Entry 4AVW (X-ray diffraction, 2.15 A resolution); this record covers chain A.

== Chain A ==
Protein: Tankyrase-2
Source organism: Homo sapiens
Notes: EC 2.4.2.30; fragment: c-terminal fragment, residues 946-1162
UniProt: Q9H2K2 (TNKS2_HUMAN); numbering as in UniProt (aligned over 946-1162)
Sequence (240 residues; numbered 923 to 1162; the number before each row is that of its first residue):
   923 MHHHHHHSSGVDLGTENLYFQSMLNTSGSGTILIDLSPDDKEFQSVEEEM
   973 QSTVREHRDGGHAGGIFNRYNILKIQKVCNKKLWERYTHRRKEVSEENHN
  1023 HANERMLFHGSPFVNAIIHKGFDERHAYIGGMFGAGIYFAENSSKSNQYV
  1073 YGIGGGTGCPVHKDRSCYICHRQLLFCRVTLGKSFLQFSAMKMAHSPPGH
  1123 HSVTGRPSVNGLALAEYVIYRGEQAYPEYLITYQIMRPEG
Disordered / not traced: 923-951, 1113-1114, 1162
Sequence notes: expression tag (923-945)
Metal / ion sites: Zn2+: Cys-1081, His-1084, Cys-1089, Cys-1092
Ligand contacts: TIQ-A (G18; 4H-thieno[2,3-c]isoquinolin-5-one): Phe-1030, His-1031, Gly-1032, Tyr-1050, Tyr-1060, Phe-1061, Ala-1062, Lys-1067, Ser-1068, Tyr-1071, Ile-1075, Glu-1138
Swiss-Prot annotation at these positions:
  - binding site (Zn(2+)): Cys-1081, His-1084, Cys-1089, Cys-1092
  - mutagenesis: Met-1054 (M1054V: Loss of activity)
From the paper describing this entry:
  - binding site for TIQ-A: Gly-1032, Tyr-1050, Tyr-1060, Lys-1067, Ser-1068, Tyr-1071, Ile-1075
  - specificity-determining residues: Tyr-1050, Ile-1075 (by similarity / conservation)
  - catalytic residues: Glu-1138 (citing earlier work)

== Overview ==
Chain A binds TIQ-A. The Zn2+ site is built by Cys-1081, His-1084, Cys-1089 and Cys-1092. UniProt lists 4
Zn2+-binding residues and one mutagenesis site. The paper reports the catalytic residue Glu-1138; a binding
site for TIQ-A at Gly-1032, Tyr-1050 and Tyr-1060 among others.
Chain A is Tankyrase-2 (Homo sapiens); the structure, Crystal structure of human tankyrase 2 in complex with
TIQ-A, was determined by X-ray diffraction (same publication as 4BJ9, 4BJB, 4BJC and 4AVU).
